PDB entry 6ZUU | X-ray diffraction, 1.94 A resolution | chains H and I of the 3 polymer chains in the assembly

# Chain H
Molecule: Prothrombin
Source organism: Homo sapiens
Notes: EC 3.4.21.5
UniProtKB: P00734 (THRB_HUMAN); the construct lacks a stretch of the UniProt sequence and is renumbered around it, so the offset changes along the chain: 16-37 = UniProt 364-385; 38-60 = UniProt 387-409; 61-77 = UniProt 419-435; 78-97 = UniProt 437-456; 7 more segments
Amino-acid sequence (259 residues; each row starts with the number of its first residue; note: 3 numbers in that range are skipped by the numbering (no residue carries them; nothing is unmodelled there); a row labelled like 60A-60E holds insertion residues (60A, then the next letters in order)):
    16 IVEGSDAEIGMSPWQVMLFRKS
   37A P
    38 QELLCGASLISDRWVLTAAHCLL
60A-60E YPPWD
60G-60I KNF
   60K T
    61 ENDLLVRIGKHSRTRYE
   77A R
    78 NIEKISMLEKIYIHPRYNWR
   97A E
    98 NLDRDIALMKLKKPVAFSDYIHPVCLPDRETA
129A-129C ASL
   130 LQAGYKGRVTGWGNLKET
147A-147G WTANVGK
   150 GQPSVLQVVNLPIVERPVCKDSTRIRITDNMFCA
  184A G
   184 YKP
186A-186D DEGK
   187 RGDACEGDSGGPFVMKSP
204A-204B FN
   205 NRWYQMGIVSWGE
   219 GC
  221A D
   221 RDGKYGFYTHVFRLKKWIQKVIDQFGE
Disordered / not traced: 147A-147G, 246-247
Disulfide bonds: Cys-42/Cys-58, Cys-168/Cys-182, Cys-191/Cys-220
Glycans and other covalent adducts: N-acetylglucosamine (NAG) linked to Asn-60H
Ligand contacts: compound30 (QQN; [2-[(3-chlorophenyl)methylamino]-4-methoxy-1,3-benzoxazol-6-yl]-[(3R,4R)-3-methyl-4-oxidanyl-piperidin-1-yl]methanone): His-57, Tyr-60A, Trp-60D, Glu-97A, Asn-98, Leu-99, Ile-174, Asp-189, Ala-190, Cys-191, Glu-192, Ser-195, Val-213, Ser-214, Trp-215, Gly-216, Gly-219, Cys-220, Gly-226, Phe-227, Tyr-228
UniProt features mapped onto this chain:
  - region: Ala-183 to Val-200 (High affinity receptor-binding region which is also known as the TP508 peptide)
  - active site (Charge relay system): His-57, Asp-102, Ser-195
  - glycosylation: Asn-60H (N-linked (GlcNAc...) (complex) asparagine)

# Chain I
Molecule: Hirudin-2
UniProtKB: P28504 (HIR2_HIRME); residues 9-19 here correspond to UniProt positions 54-64 (UniProt number = residue number + 45)
Amino-acid sequence (11 residues; numbered 9 to 19; the number before each row is that of its first residue):
     9 GDFEEIPEEYL
Modified residues: Tyr-18 (O-sulfo-L-tyrosine; TYS)
UniProt features mapped onto this chain:
  - region: Asp-10 to Leu-19 (Interaction with fibrinogen-binding exosite of thrombin)
  - modified residue: Tyr-18 (Sulfotyrosine)

# How chain H and chain I interact
Residue-residue contacts (23; chain H residue first):
  Phe-34(H) / Phe-11(I)  hydrophobic
  Gln-38(H) / Phe-11(I)
  Gln-38(H) / Glu-12(I)
  Gln-38(H) / Ile-14(I)
  Gln-38(H) / Leu-19(I)
  Glu-39(H) / Phe-11(I)
  Leu-40(H) / Phe-11(I)
  Leu-65(H) / Tyr-18(I)
  Arg-67(H) / Ile-14(I)
  Arg-73(H) / Asp-10(I)  salt bridge
  Arg-73(H) / Phe-11(I)
  Thr-74(H) / Asp-10(I)
  Thr-74(H) / Phe-11(I)
  Thr-74(H) / Glu-12(I)  hydrogen bond (backbone-backbone)
  Arg-75(H) / Glu-12(I)
  Tyr-76(H) / Glu-12(I)  hydrogen bond (backbone-side chain)
  Tyr-76(H) / Glu-13(I)
  Tyr-76(H) / Pro-15(I)
  Tyr-76(H) / Tyr-18(I)
  Glu-80(H) / Tyr-18(I)
  Lys-81(H) / Tyr-18(I)
  Ile-82(H) / Ile-14(I)  hydrophobic
  Ile-82(H) / Tyr-18(I)
Other interface residues (no listed pair), chain H (15 interface residues in all): Met-32, Lys-36

# Summary
Chain H and chain I form an interface of 15 and 8 residues respectively, with 2 hydrogen bonds and 1 salt
bridge. Among the polar pairs are Arg-73(H)/Asp-10(I), Tyr-76(H)/Glu-12(I) and Thr-74(H)/Glu-12(I). Bound to
chain H: compound30. N-acetylglucosamine is covalently linked to Asn-60H(H).
Here chain H is Prothrombin (Homo sapiens) and chain I is Hirudin-2. Entry 6ZUU (Crystal structure of Thrombin
in complex with compound30) was determined by X-ray diffraction (same publication as 6ZUG, 6ZUH, 6ZUN, 6ZUW,
6ZUX, 6ZV7 and 6ZV8).
